6SY0 - chains B and E of the 3 polymer chains in the assembly; structure by X-ray diffraction, 3.10 A resolution.

Chain B:
Name: Transcription factor with AP2 domain(S)
From: Plasmodium falciparum (isolate 3D7)
UniProt: C6KSN9 (C6KSN9_PLAF7); residues 1-139 here correspond to UniProt positions 173-311 (UniProt number = residue number + 172)
Sequence (139 residues; each row starts with the number of its first residue):
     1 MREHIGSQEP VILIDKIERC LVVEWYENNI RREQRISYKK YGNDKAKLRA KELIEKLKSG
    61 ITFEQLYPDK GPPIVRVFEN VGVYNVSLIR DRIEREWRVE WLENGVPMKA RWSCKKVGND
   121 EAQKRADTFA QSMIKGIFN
Not modelled in the structure: 1-7
Modified positions: Cys114 (S-dimethylarsinoyl-cysteine; CAF)

Chain E:
Molecule: 18-nt DNA strand
Sequence (18 nucleotides; each row starts with the number of its first residue):
     1 GGTGCACCTA GGTGCACC

Interface between chain B and chain E:
Residue-residue contacts (19):
  Arg19(B) with DT3(E), base contact; DG4(E), hydrogen bond to the base
  Tyr38(B) with DG4(E), base contact
  Lys39(B) with DG4(E), hydrogen bond to the base; DC5(E), hydrogen bond to the base
  Lys40(B) with DG4(E), sugar contact; DC5(E), base contact; DA6(E), base contact
  Gly42(B) with DG4(E), phosphate contact
  Asn43(B) with DG4(E), hydrogen bond to the phosphate
  Lys45(B) with DC5(E), salt bridge to the phosphate
  Asp69(B) with DG12(E), sugar contact
  Arg90(B) with DT13(E), salt bridge to the phosphate
  Arg95(B) with DT13(E), salt bridge to the phosphate
  Cys114(B) with DG14(E), phosphate contact
  Lys115(B) with DG14(E), hydrogen bond to the base; DC15(E), hydrogen bond to the base
  Gly118(B) with DG14(E), phosphate contact
  Asn119(B) with DG14(E), hydrogen bond to the phosphate
Also at the interface, not in a pair above, chain B (17 interface residues in all): Lys16, Tyr41, Lys116
Also at the interface, not in a pair above, chain E (10 interface residues in all): DG2, DC7

Overview:
17 residues of chain B face 10 of chain E across their interface; the contacts include 7 hydrogen bonds and 3
salt bridges. Polar pairs include Arg19(B)-DG4(E), Lys39(B)-DG4(E) and Lys39(B)-DC5(E).
Chain B is Transcription factor with AP2 domain(S) (Plasmodium falciparum (isolate 3D7)) and chain E is an
18-nt DNA strand; the structure, Structure of the Plasmodium falciparum SIP2 DNA-binding AP2 tandem repeat in
complex with two SPE2 half-sites, was determined by X-ray diffraction.
